PDB entry 1PZ0 | X-ray diffraction, 2.35 A resolution | chain A

Chain A:
Molecule: IolS protein
Source organism: Bacillus subtilis
Reference sequence: P46336 (IOLS_BACSU); numbering as in UniProt (aligned over 1-310)
Sequence (312 residues; numbered 1 to 312; the number before each row is that of its first residue):
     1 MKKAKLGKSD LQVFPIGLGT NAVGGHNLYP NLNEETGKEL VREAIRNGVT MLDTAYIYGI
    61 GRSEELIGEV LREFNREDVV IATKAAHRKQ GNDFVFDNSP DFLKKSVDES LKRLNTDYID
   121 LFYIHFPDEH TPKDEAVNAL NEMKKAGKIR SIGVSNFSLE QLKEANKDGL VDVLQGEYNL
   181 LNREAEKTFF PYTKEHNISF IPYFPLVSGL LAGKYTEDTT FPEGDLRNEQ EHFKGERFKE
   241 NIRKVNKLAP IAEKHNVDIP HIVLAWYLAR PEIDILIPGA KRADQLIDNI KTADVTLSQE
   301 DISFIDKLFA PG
Disordered / not traced: 1
Differences from the reference sequence: modified residue (1, 51, 143); cloning artifact (311-312)
Modified positions: Mse1 (selenomethionine); Mse51 (selenomethionine; parent Met); Mse143 (selenomethionine; parent Met)

In short:
Chain A is IolS protein (Bacillus subtilis); the structure, Structure of NADPH-dependent family 11 aldo-keto
reductase AKR11A(holo), was determined by X-ray diffraction together with 1PZ1 and 1PYF from the same study.
